8ZCS - chains B and C of the 3 polymer chains in the assembly; structure by X-ray diffraction, 2.79 A resolution.

== Chain B ==
Molecule: Maltose/maltodextrin-binding periplasmic protein, Induced myeloid leukemia cell differentiation protein Mcl-1
Source organism: Escherichia coli K-12
UniProt: chimeric construct of P0AEX9, Q07820: residues -195 to 170 from P0AEX9 (MALE_ECOLI) positions 27-392 (UniProt number = residue number + 222); residues 173-321 from Q07820 positions 173-321 (same numbers)
Sequence (522 residues; numbered -196 to 325; the number before each row is that of its first residue; numbers below 1 keep their minus sign (Gly-196 is residue -196)):
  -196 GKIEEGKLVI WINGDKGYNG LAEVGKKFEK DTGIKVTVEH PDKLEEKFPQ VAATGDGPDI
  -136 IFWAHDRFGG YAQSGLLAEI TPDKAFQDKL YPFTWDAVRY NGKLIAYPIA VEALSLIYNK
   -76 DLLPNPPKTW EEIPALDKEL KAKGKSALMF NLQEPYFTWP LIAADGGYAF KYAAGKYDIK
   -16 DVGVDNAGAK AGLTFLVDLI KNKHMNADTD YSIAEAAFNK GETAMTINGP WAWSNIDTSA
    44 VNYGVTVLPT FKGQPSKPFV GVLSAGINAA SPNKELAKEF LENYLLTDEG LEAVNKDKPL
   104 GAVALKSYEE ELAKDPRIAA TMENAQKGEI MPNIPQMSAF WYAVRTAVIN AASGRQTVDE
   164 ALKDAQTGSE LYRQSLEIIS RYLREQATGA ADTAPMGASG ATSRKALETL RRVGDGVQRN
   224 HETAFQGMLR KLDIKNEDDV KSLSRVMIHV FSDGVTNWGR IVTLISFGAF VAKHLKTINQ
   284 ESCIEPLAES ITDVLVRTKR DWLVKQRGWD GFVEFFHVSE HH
Not modelled in the structure: -167 to -161, -24 to -21, 192-201, 321-325
Sequence notes: expression tag (-196, 322-325); conflict Ala-24 (Glu198 in P0AEX9), Ala-23 (Asn199 in P0AEX9), Ala43 (Lys265 in P0AEX9), Ala194 (Lys in Q07820), Ala197 (Lys in Q07820), Ala201 (Arg in Q07820); linker (171-172)
Swiss-Prot annotation at these positions:
  - motif: Ala209 to Asn223 (BH3), His252 to Ala272 (BH1), Asp304 to Phe319 (BH2)

== Chain C ==
Molecule: Tyr-leu-leu-phe-trp-arg-asp-glu-leu-ile-leu-leu-ccj-NH2
Sequence (14 residues; row label = number of the first residue in the row; numbers below 1 keep their minus sign (Tyr-3 is residue -3)):
    -3 YLLFWRDELI LLXX
Modified residues: CCJ (Carboxymthylated D- Cysteine) at position 9; NH2 (amino group) at position 10
Covalently attached groups: covalent link Tyr-3-CCJ_9

== Chain B / chain C interface ==
Residue-residue contacts (19; chain B residue first):
  Met231(B) - Leu8(C)  hydrophobic
  Met231(B) - CCJ_9(C)
  Lys234(B) - Trp1(C)
  Lys234(B) - Leu7(C)
  Lys234(B) - Leu8(C)
  Leu235(B) - Trp1(C)
  Leu235(B) - Leu8(C)  hydrophobic
  Asp236(B) - Trp1(C)  hydrogen bond (backbone-side chain)
  Asp236(B) - Arg2(C)  hydrogen bond (backbone-side chain)
  Asp242(B) - Trp1(C)
  Asp242(B) - Arg2(C)  salt bridge
  Ser245(B) - Trp1(C)
  Leu246(B) - Trp1(C)
  Val249(B) - Leu-1(C)  hydrophobic
  Val249(B) - Leu8(C)  hydrophobic
  His252(B) - Tyr-3(C)  hydrogen bond (backbone-side chain)
  Val253(B) - Tyr-3(C)
  Val253(B) - NH2_10(C)
  Asp256(B) - Tyr-3(C)  hydrogen bond (backbone-side chain)
Also at the interface, not in a pair above, chain B (13 interface residues in all): Lys238, Ser255
Also at the interface, not in a pair above, chain C (9 interface residues in all): Ile6

== Summary ==
13 residues of chain B face 9 of chain C across their interface; the contacts include 4 hydrogen bonds and 1
salt bridge. Polar pairs include Asp242(B)-Arg2(C), Asp236(B)-Trp1(C) and Asp236(B)-Arg2(C).
Chain B is Maltose/maltodextrin-binding periplasmic protein, Induced myeloid leukemia cell differentiation
protein Mcl-1 (Escherichia coli K-12) and chain C is Tyr-leu-leu-phe-trp-arg-asp-glu-leu-ile-leu-leu-ccj-NH2;
the structure, Crystal structure of the MBP-MCL1 complex with highly selective and potent Cyclic peptide
inhibitor, was determined by X-ray diffraction.
